PDB entry 4BXX | X-ray diffraction, 3.28 A resolution | chains A and B of the 16 polymer chains in the assembly

# Chain A
Name: DNA-directed RNA polymerase II subunit RPB1
Organism: Saccharomyces cerevisiae
Notes: EC 2.7.7.6
Reference sequence: P04050 (RPB1_YEAST); numbering as in UniProt (aligned over 1-1733)
Amino-acid sequence (1733 residues; each row starts with the number of its first residue):
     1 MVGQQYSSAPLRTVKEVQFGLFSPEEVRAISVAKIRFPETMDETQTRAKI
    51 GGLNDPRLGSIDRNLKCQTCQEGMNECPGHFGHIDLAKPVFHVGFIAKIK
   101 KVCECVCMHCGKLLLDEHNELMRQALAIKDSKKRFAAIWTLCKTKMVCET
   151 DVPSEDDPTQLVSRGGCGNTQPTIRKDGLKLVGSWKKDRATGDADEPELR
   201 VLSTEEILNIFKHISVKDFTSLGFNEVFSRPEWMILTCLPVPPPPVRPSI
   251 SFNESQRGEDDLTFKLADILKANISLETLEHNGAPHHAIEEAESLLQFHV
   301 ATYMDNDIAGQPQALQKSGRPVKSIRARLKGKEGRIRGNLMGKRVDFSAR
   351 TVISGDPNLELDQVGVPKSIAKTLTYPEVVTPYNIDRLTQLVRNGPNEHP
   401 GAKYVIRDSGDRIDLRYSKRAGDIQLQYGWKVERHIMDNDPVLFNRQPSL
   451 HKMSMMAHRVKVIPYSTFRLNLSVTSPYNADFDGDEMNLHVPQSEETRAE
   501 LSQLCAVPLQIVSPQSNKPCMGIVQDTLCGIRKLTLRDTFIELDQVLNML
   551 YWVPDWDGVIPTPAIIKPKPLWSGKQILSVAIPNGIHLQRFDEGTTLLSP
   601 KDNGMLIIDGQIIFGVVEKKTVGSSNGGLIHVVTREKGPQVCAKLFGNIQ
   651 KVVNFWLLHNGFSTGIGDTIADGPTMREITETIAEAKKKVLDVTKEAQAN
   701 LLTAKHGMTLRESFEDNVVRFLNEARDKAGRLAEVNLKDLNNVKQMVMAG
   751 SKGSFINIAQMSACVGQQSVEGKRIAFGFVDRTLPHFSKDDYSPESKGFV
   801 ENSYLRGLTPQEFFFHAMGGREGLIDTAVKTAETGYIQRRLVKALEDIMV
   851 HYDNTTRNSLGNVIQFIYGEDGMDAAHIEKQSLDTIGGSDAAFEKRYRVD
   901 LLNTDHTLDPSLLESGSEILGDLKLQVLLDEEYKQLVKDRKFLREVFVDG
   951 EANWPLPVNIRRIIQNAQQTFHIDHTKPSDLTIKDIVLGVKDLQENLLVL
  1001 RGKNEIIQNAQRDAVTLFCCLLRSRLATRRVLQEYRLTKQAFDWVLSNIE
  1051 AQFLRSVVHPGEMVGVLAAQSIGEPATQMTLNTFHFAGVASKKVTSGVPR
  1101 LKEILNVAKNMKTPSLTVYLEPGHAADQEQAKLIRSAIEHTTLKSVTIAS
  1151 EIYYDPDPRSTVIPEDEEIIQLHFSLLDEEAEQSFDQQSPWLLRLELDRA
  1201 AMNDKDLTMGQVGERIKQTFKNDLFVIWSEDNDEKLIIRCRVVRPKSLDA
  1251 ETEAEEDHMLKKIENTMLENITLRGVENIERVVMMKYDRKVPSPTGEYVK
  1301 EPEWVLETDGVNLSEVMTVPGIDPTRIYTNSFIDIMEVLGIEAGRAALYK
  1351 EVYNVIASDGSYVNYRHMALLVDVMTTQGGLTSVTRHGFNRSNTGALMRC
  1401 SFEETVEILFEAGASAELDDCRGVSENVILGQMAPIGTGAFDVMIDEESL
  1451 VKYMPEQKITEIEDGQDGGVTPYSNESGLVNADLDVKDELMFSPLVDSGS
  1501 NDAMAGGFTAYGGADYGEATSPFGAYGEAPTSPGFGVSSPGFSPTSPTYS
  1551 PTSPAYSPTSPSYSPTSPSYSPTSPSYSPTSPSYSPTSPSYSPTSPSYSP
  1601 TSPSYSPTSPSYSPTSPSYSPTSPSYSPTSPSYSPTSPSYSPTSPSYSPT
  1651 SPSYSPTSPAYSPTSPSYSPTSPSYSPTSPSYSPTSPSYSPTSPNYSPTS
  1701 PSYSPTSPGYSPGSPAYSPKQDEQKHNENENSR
Not modelled in the structure: 1, 187-194, 1082-1091, 1247-1253, 1456-1733
Bound ions: Zn2+ site 1: Cys-67, Cys-70, Cys-77, His-80; Zn2+ site 2: Cys-107, Cys-110, Cys-148, Cys-167; Mg2+: Asp-481, Asp-483, Asp-485 (shared with 1 residue of chain P)

# Chain B
Name: DNA-directed RNA polymerase II subunit RPB2
Organism: Saccharomyces cerevisiae
Notes: EC 2.7.7.6
Reference sequence: P08518 (RPB2_YEAST); numbering as in UniProt (aligned over 1-1224)
Amino-acid sequence (1224 residues; numbered 1 to 1224; the number before each row is that of its first residue):
     1 MSDLANSEKYYDEDPYGFEDESAPITAEDSWAVISAFFREKGLVSQQLDS
    51 FNQFVDYTLQDIICEDSTLILEQLAQHTTESDNISRKYEISFGKIYVTKP
   101 MVNESDGVTHALYPQEARLRNLTYSSGLFVDVKKRTYEAIDVPGRELKYE
   151 LIAEESEDDSESGKVFIGRLPIMLRSKNCYLSEATESDLYKLKECPFDMG
   201 GYFIINGSEKVLIAQERSAGNIVQVFKKAAPSPISHVAEIRSALEKGSRF
   251 ISTLQVKLYGREGSSARTIKATLPYIKQDIPIVIIFRALGIIPDGEILEH
   301 ICYDVNDWQMLEMLKPCVEDGFVIQDRETALDFIGRRGTALGIKKEKRIQ
   351 YAKDILQKEFLPHITQLEGFESRKAFFLGYMINRLLLCALDRKDQDDRDH
   401 FGKKRLDLAGPLLAQLFKTLFKKLTKDIFRYMQRTVEEAHDFNMKLAINA
   451 KTITSGLKYALATGNWGEQKKAMSSRAGVSQVLNRYTYSSTLSHLRRTNT
   501 PIGRDGKLAKPRQLHNTHWGLVCPAETPEGQACGLVKNLSLMSCISVGTD
   551 PMPIITFLSEWGMEPLEDYVPHQSPDATRVFVNGVWHGVHRNPARLMETL
   601 RTLRRKGDINPEVSMIRDIREKELKIFTDAGRVYRPLFIVEDDESLGHKE
   651 LKVRKGHIAKLMATEYQDIEGGFEDVEEYTWSSLLNEGLVEYIDAEEEES
   701 ILIAMQPEDLEPAEANEENDLDVDPAKRIRVSHHATTFTHCEIHPSMILG
   751 VAASIIPFPDHNQSPRNTYQSAMGKQAMGVFLTNYNVRMDTMANILYYPQ
   801 KPLGTTRAMEYLKFRELPAGQNAIVAIACYSGYNQEDSMIMNQSSIDRGL
   851 FRSLFFRSYMDQEKKYGMSITETFEKPQRTNTLRMKHGTYDKLDDDGLIA
   901 PGVRVSGEDVIIGKTTPISPDEEELGQRTAYHSKRDASTPLRSTENGIVD
   951 QVLVTTNQDGLKFVKVRVRTTKIPQIGDKFASRHGQKGTIGITYRREDMP
  1001 FTAEGIVPDLIINPHAIPSRMTVAHLIECLLSKVAALSGNEGDASPFTDI
  1051 TVEGISKLLREHGYQSRGFEVMYNGHTGKKLMAQIFFGPTYYQRLRHMVD
  1101 DKIHARARGPMQVLTRQPVEGRSRDGGLRFGEMERDCMIAHGAASFLKER
  1151 LMEASDAFRVHICGICGLMTVIAKLNHNQFECKGCDNKIDIYQIHIPYAA
  1201 KLLFQELMAMNITPRLYTDRSRDF
Not modelled in the structure: 1-19, 71-89, 135-163, 336-344, 438-445, 468-476, 503-508, 669-677, 716-721, 920-932
Bound ions: Zn2+: Cys-1163, Cys-1166, Cys-1182, Cys-1185

# How chain A and chain B interact
Residue-residue contacts (453; chain A residue first):
  Val-2(A) with Ala-1157(B); Phe-1158(B); Arg-1159(B), hydrogen bond (backbone-backbone); His-1195(B)
  Gly-3(A) with Phe-1158(B); Arg-1159(B), hydrogen bond (backbone-side chain)
  Gln-4(A) with Arg-1159(B), hydrogen bond (backbone-side chain)
  Gln-5(A) with Arg-1159(B), hydrogen bond (backbone-side chain); Leu-1175(B), hydrogen bond (side chain-backbone); Asn-1176(B)
  Tyr-6(A) with Arg-1159(B); Leu-1175(B)
  Ser-7(A) with Arg-1159(B); His-1161(B), hydrogen bond; Phe-1180(B); Gln-1193(B)
  Ser-8(A) with Asn-1178(B), hydrogen bond; Phe-1180(B)
  Ala-9(A) with His-1161(B); Gln-1193(B)
  Pro-10(A) with Ile-1191(B); Tyr-1192(B); Gln-1193(B), hydrogen bond (backbone-backbone)
  Leu-11(A) with Gln-1193(B); His-1195(B)
  Arg-12(A) with Tyr-1192(B), hydrogen bond; Gln-1193(B), hydrogen bond (backbone-backbone); Ile-1194(B); Thr-1218(B)
  Thr-13(A) with Tyr-1217(B); Thr-1218(B)
  Val-14(A) with Ile-1194(B), hydrophobic; Leu-1216(B), hydrophobic; Tyr-1217(B)
  Lys-15(A) with Tyr-1217(B), hydrogen bond (backbone-backbone); Thr-1218(B); Arg-1220(B), hydrogen bond (backbone-side chain)
  Glu-16(A) with Arg-1215(B); Leu-1216(B); Tyr-1217(B), hydrogen bond (backbone-backbone); Asp-1219(B); Arg-1220(B); Ser-1221(B), hydrogen bond; Arg-1222(B), hydrogen bond (side chain-backbone)
  Val-17(A) with Arg-1215(B); Leu-1216(B), hydrophobic
  Gln-18(A) with Thr-1213(B); Pro-1214(B); Arg-1215(B), hydrogen bond (backbone-backbone); Tyr-1217(B)
  Phe-19(A) with Thr-1213(B); Pro-1214(B), hydrophobic
  Gly-20(A) with Ile-1212(B); Thr-1213(B), hydrogen bond (backbone-backbone)
  Leu-21(A) with Asn-1211(B); Thr-1213(B)
  Phe-22(A) with Leu-1168(B), hydrophobic; Met-1208(B), hydrophobic; Asn-1211(B), hydrogen bond (backbone-backbone); Thr-1213(B)
  Glu-26(A) with Cys-1166(B); Leu-1168(B); Arg-1215(B), salt bridge
  Ala-29(A) with Lys-1183(B); Gly-1184(B)
  Ile-30(A) with Leu-1168(B), hydrophobic; Thr-1170(B); Lys-1183(B), hydrogen bond (backbone-side chain)
  Val-32(A) with Lys-1183(B)
  Gln-68(A) with Ile-1172(B)
  Thr-69(A) with Lys-1174(B)
  Cys-70(A) with Lys-1174(B)
  Gln-71(A) with Asn-1176(B)
  Glu-72(A) with Ala-1173(B); Lys-1174(B); Leu-1175(B), hydrogen bond (side chain-backbone)
  Met-74(A) with Arg-1116(B), hydrogen bond (backbone-side chain)
  Asn-75(A) with Arg-1116(B)
  Glu-76(A) with Phe-1158(B); Arg-1159(B), salt bridge; Leu-1175(B)
  Pro-78(A) with Val-1160(B), hydrophobic; Lys-1201(B)
  Gly-79(A) with Lys-1201(B); Gln-1205(B), hydrogen bond (backbone-side chain)
  Phe-81(A) with Gln-1205(B); Met-1208(B), hydrophobic
  His-92(A) with Met-1210(B); Asn-1211(B)
  Phe-95(A) with Ile-1212(B), hydrophobic
  Phe-228(A) with Arg-1215(B)
  Trp-233(A) with Asn-1211(B)
  Leu-236(A) with Asn-1211(B)
  Pro-240(A) with Met-1208(B); Asn-1211(B)
  Pro-242(A) with Ala-1209(B), hydrophobic
  Pro-243(A) with Gln-1205(B)
  Pro-245(A) with Leu-1114(B); Tyr-1198(B); Lys-1201(B)
  Val-246(A) with Leu-1114(B); Gln-1205(B)
  Pro-248(A) with Leu-1114(B)
  Phe-252(A) with Arg-935(B), hydrogen bond (backbone-side chain)
  Asn-253(A) with Arg-884(B), hydrogen bond; Arg-935(B)
  Glu-254(A) with Ile-918(B); Arg-935(B), salt bridge
  Ser-255(A) with Ile-918(B); Arg-935(B), hydrogen bond
  Gln-256(A) with Arg-935(B)
  Tyr-303(A) with Ala-1209(B)
  Met-304(A) with Met-1210(B), hydrophobic
  Ile-325(A) with Glu-1206(B); Met-1210(B), hydrophobic
  Arg-328(A) with Glu-1206(B), salt bridge
  Leu-329(A) with Leu-1203(B), hydrophobic; Glu-1206(B); Met-1210(B), hydrophobic
  Arg-335(A) with Thr-1115(B); Ala-1199(B); Leu-1202(B); Glu-1206(B), salt bridge
  Ile-336(A) with Leu-1203(B), hydrophobic
  Arg-337(A) with Arg-1129(B); Glu-1132(B), salt bridge
  Gly-338(A) with Arg-1129(B), hydrogen bond (backbone-side chain)
  Asn-339(A) with Thr-1115(B); Gln-1117(B), hydrogen bond (backbone-side chain); Asp-1156(B); Ala-1199(B)
  Leu-340(A) with Ala-1199(B), hydrophobic; Ala-1200(B); Leu-1203(B), hydrophobic
  Met-341(A) with Glu-1132(B); Arg-1135(B)
  Gly-342(A) with Arg-1129(B); Phe-1130(B); Gly-1131(B); Glu-1132(B)
  Lys-343(A) with Gln-1117(B); Leu-1128(B); Arg-1129(B); Phe-1130(B), hydrogen bond (backbone-backbone); Leu-1151(B); Ser-1155(B); Asp-1156(B); Pro-1197(B)
  Arg-344(A) with Gln-1117(B); Pro-1118(B); Val-1119(B); Glu-1120(B), salt bridge; Gly-1127(B); Leu-1128(B); Arg-1129(B); Ser-1155(B), hydrogen bond (backbone-side chain)
  Val-345(A) with Pro-1118(B), hydrophobic; Gly-1127(B); Leu-1128(B), hydrogen bond (backbone-backbone); Phe-1130(B), hydrophobic; Arg-1150(B); Ala-1154(B); Ser-1155(B)
  Asp-346(A) with Arg-1106(B), salt bridge; Arg-1108(B), hydrogen bond (side chain-backbone); Gly-1109(B); Met-1111(B); Arg-1150(B), hydrogen bond (backbone-side chain); Ala-1154(B), hydrogen bond (backbone-backbone)
  Phe-347(A) with Arg-1106(B), hydrogen bond (backbone-backbone); Ala-1107(B); Arg-1150(B), hydrogen bond (backbone-side chain)
  Ser-348(A) with Ala-1105(B); Arg-1106(B), hydrogen bond (backbone-backbone); Leu-1128(B), hydrogen bond (side chain-backbone)
  Ala-349(A) with His-1104(B); Ala-1105(B), hydrophobic; Leu-1128(B)
  Arg-350(A) with Lys-1102(B); Ile-1103(B); His-1104(B), hydrogen bond (backbone-backbone); Leu-1128(B)
  Thr-351(A) with Val-1099(B); Ile-1103(B)
  Val-352(A) with Gly-977(B); Val-1099(B), hydrophobic
  Asp-356(A) with Tyr-833(B), hydrogen bond
  Pro-357(A) with Ser-831(B); Gly-832(B); Tyr-833(B)
  Asn-358(A) with Tyr-833(B), hydrogen bond
  Ser-369(A) with Ile-1103(B)
  Ile-370(A) with Ile-1103(B), hydrophobic
  Thr-373(A) with Ala-1105(B); Ala-1107(B)
  Leu-374(A) with Arg-1106(B)
  Tyr-404(A) with Arg-1108(B)
  Arg-412(A) with Arg-1108(B)
  Glu-433(A) with Arg-1108(B), salt bridge
  Leu-443(A) with Met-1138(B), hydrophobic; Phe-1146(B), hydrophobic
  Asn-445(A) with Glu-1134(B)
  Gln-447(A) with Arg-1129(B); Glu-1134(B)
  Ser-449(A) with Met-1133(B); Glu-1134(B), hydrogen bond; Cys-1137(B)
  Leu-450(A) with Met-1133(B), hydrophobic
  His-451(A) with Cys-1137(B), hydrogen bond (backbone-side chain)
  Lys-452(A) with His-1141(B), hydrogen bond (backbone-side chain)
  Met-455(A) with Phe-1130(B), hydrophobic; Glu-1134(B); Met-1138(B), hydrophobic; His-1141(B), hydrogen bond (backbone-side chain)
  Ser-466(A) with Gln-975(B), hydrogen bond; Val-1099(B); Asp-1100(B), hydrogen bond; Ile-1103(B)
  Thr-467(A) with Ile-976(B); Gly-977(B)
  Arg-469(A) with Tyr-833(B); Gly-991(B), hydrogen bond (side chain-backbone)
  Leu-472(A) with Gln-835(B); Glu-836(B)
  Thr-475(A) with Glu-836(B)
  Asp-481(A) with Glu-836(B)
  Phe-482(A) with Gln-835(B); Glu-836(B), hydrogen bond (backbone-backbone); Asp-837(B); Ser-838(B); Thr-989(B), hydrogen bond (backbone-side chain)
  Asp-483(A) with Glu-836(B); Asp-837(B); Lys-979(B); Lys-987(B)
  Gly-484(A) with Thr-989(B)
  Glu-486(A) with Lys-1102(B), salt bridge
  Asn-488(A) with Leu-1128(B)
  His-490(A) with Arg-1150(B), hydrogen bond
  Val-491(A) with Arg-1150(B), hydrogen bond (backbone-side chain)
  Pro-492(A) with Glu-1149(B)
  Gln-493(A) with Glu-1149(B), hydrogen bond (backbone-side chain)
  Ser-494(A) with Glu-1149(B)
  Glu-496(A) with Ser-1145(B), hydrogen bond
  Thr-497(A) with Ser-1145(B); Phe-1146(B); Glu-1149(B)
  Glu-500(A) with Ala-1143(B); Ala-1144(B), hydrogen bond (side chain-backbone); Ser-1145(B), hydrogen bond (side chain-backbone); Phe-1146(B), hydrogen bond (side chain-backbone)
  Leu-501(A) with Phe-1146(B), hydrophobic
  Cys-505(A) with Met-1138(B), hydrophobic; His-1141(B)
  Gln-510(A) with His-1141(B)
  Val-524(A) with Glu-836(B)
  Gln-525(A) with Gln-835(B); Glu-836(B), hydrogen bond (side chain-backbone); His-1015(B), hydrogen bond (backbone-side chain)
  Asp-526(A) with Cys-829(B), hydrogen bond; Gly-832(B); Gln-835(B), hydrogen bond (backbone-side chain); Asn-1013(B), hydrogen bond; His-1015(B)
  Cys-529(A) with His-1015(B)
  Leu-658(A) with Tyr-830(B); Ser-831(B); Asn-1074(B), hydrogen bond (backbone-side chain); His-1076(B); Leu-1081(B)
  His-659(A) with Asn-1074(B), hydrogen bond; Thr-1077(B); Leu-1081(B)
  Asn-660(A) with Leu-1081(B); Met-1082(B), hydrogen bond (backbone-backbone); Ala-1083(B), hydrogen bond (backbone-backbone)
  Gly-661(A) with Leu-1081(B); Ala-1083(B)
  Phe-662(A) with Ala-828(B); Cys-829(B), hydrogen bond (backbone-backbone); Pro-1014(B), hydrophobic
  Ser-663(A) with Ile-827(B), hydrogen bond (side chain-backbone); Pro-1014(B); Gln-1084(B); Ile-1085(B); Phe-1086(B), hydrogen bond (side chain-backbone)
  Thr-664(A) with Ile-827(B); Pro-1014(B); Phe-1086(B)
  Gly-665(A) with Leu-1026(B); Phe-1069(B); Phe-1086(B)
  Ile-666(A) with Leu-1026(B); Leu-1030(B), hydrophobic; Val-1052(B), hydrophobic; Arg-1067(B); Phe-1086(B), hydrophobic
  Asp-668(A) with Phe-1069(B)
  Ile-670(A) with Arg-1067(B)
  Thr-680(A) with Ile-729(B)
  Met-746(A) with Pro-1014(B); His-1015(B), hydrogen bond; Pro-1018(B), hydrophobic
  Ser-751(A) with His-1015(B)
  Lys-752(A) with His-1015(B); Ser-1019(B); Arg-1020(B)
  Asn-757(A) with Pro-1018(B); Ser-1019(B); Met-1021(B)
  Gln-760(A) with Met-1021(B)
  Met-761(A) with Pro-1018(B); Met-1021(B), hydrophobic; Val-1023(B), hydrophobic
  Glu-771(A) with Lys-510(B), salt bridge; Gln-513(B)
  Ile-775(A) with Asn-516(B)
  Ala-776(A) with Asn-516(B)
  Gly-778(A) with His-400(B); His-515(B); Asn-516(B), hydrogen bond (backbone-side chain)
  Phe-779(A) with Asn-516(B); Thr-517(B); Glu-699(B)
  Val-780(A) with Glu-699(B), hydrogen bond (backbone-side chain)
  Asp-781(A) with Arg-620(B), salt bridge
  Arg-782(A) with Glu-698(B), hydrogen bond (side chain-backbone); Glu-699(B), hydrogen bond (side chain-backbone); Ile-701(B), hydrogen bond (side chain-backbone)
  Thr-783(A) with Asn-516(B)
  Leu-784(A) with Trp-519(B), hydrophobic
  Pro-785(A) with Glu-698(B); Ile-701(B); Leu-702(B); Ile-703(B), hydrogen bond (backbone-backbone)
  His-786(A) with Trp-519(B); Leu-702(B); Ile-703(B); Met-705(B); Glu-742(B), salt bridge
  Phe-787(A) with Leu-702(B)
  Glu-795(A) with Val-731(B)
  Glu-801(A) with Ile-729(B)
  Asn-802(A) with Arg-728(B); Ile-729(B), hydrogen bond (side chain-backbone)
  Tyr-804(A) with His-761(B), hydrogen bond (backbone-side chain); Asn-762(B); Gln-763(B); Met-1021(B), hydrophobic; Val-1023(B), hydrophobic
  Leu-805(A) with His-761(B), hydrogen bond (backbone-side chain); Val-1023(B), hydrophobic; Val-1052(B)
  Arg-806(A) with Pro-725(B), hydrogen bond (side chain-backbone); Ala-726(B); Lys-727(B), hydrogen bond (side chain-backbone); Arg-728(B); Ile-729(B); His-761(B)
  Gly-807(A) with Arg-728(B); Asp-760(B); His-761(B)
  Leu-808(A) with Arg-728(B), hydrogen bond (backbone-side chain); Asp-760(B), hydrogen bond (backbone-backbone); Phe-1047(B)
  Thr-809(A) with Ile-729(B)
  Pro-810(A) with Trp-519(B); Met-705(B), hydrophobic; Pro-745(B), hydrophobic; Phe-1047(B), hydrophobic
  Gln-811(A) with Met-705(B)
  Phe-813(A) with Pro-524(B), hydrophobic; Ile-748(B), hydrophobic; Leu-749(B), hydrophobic; Pro-759(B); Asn-767(B); Phe-1047(B), hydrophobic
  Phe-814(A) with Leu-514(B), hydrophobic; His-515(B); Trp-519(B), hydrophobic; Pro-524(B), hydrophobic
  His-816(A) with Gln-763(B); Ser-764(B), hydrogen bond (backbone-side chain)
  Ala-817(A) with Leu-514(B); Pro-524(B), hydrophobic; Ser-764(B)
  Met-818(A) with Leu-514(B); His-515(B); Asn-516(B)
  Gly-820(A) with Ser-764(B)
  Arg-821(A) with Arg-512(B); Leu-514(B); Pro-524(B), hydrogen bond (side chain-backbone); Thr-527(B)
  Leu-824(A) with Glu-529(B); Thr-768(B); Tyr-769(B), hydrophobic
  Ile-825(A) with Arg-512(B); Gln-513(B)
  Ala-828(A) with Gly-530(B)
  Gln-838(A) with Met-1133(B)
  Arg-839(A) with Glu-1132(B), salt bridge
  Val-842(A) with Asp-1136(B)
  Lys-843(A) with Glu-1132(B), salt bridge; Arg-1135(B)
  Glu-846(A) with Arg-1135(B), salt bridge
  Glu-1062(A) with Ala-1140(B)
  Met-1063(A) with Ile-1139(B)
  Val-1066(A) with Asp-1136(B); Ile-1139(B), hydrophobic; Ala-1140(B), hydrophobic
  Gln-1070(A) with Asp-1136(B); Cys-1137(B); Ala-1140(B)
  Lys-1144(A) with Glu-262(B), salt bridge
  Asn-1265(A) with Gly-263(B); Ser-264(B); Ser-265(B)
  Glu-1269(A) with Glu-262(B); Gly-263(B)
  Leu-1409(A) with Leu-1207(B), hydrophobic
  Phe-1410(A) with Met-1210(B), hydrophobic; Ile-1212(B), hydrophobic
  Leu-1418(A) with Arg-1222(B), hydrogen bond (backbone-side chain)
  Asp-1420(A) with Arg-1220(B), hydrogen bond (backbone-side chain); Arg-1222(B), salt bridge
  Arg-1422(A) with Arg-1220(B); Asp-1223(B), hydrogen bond (side chain-backbone); Phe-1224(B), hydrogen bond (side chain-backbone)
  Val-1424(A) with Ile-1139(B), hydrophobic
  Ser-1425(A) with Arg-1135(B), hydrogen bond
  Val-1428(A) with Arg-1135(B); Leu-1147(B), hydrophobic; Leu-1151(B), hydrophobic
  Ile-1429(A) with Pro-1197(B); Ala-1200(B)
  Leu-1430(A) with His-1195(B); Ile-1196(B); Pro-1197(B)
  Gly-1431(A) with Lys-1148(B); Met-1152(B); Pro-1197(B)
  Gln-1432(A) with Lys-1148(B)
  Met-1433(A) with Ala-1144(B), hydrophobic; Ser-1145(B); Lys-1148(B)
  Ala-1434(A) with Ala-1144(B)
  Ile-1436(A) with Ala-1144(B)
  Gly-1437(A) with Gly-1142(B)
  Thr-1438(A) with Gly-1142(B), hydrogen bond (backbone-backbone); Ala-1144(B); Ser-1145(B)
  Gly-1439(A) with Ala-1144(B)
Other interface residues (no listed pair), chain A (224 interface residues in all): Val-27, His-80, Arg-326, Ser-354, Gly-355, Pro-367, Thr-375, Pro-448, Tyr-465, Leu-504, Thr-527, Leu-657, Gly-667, Asn-742, Val-743, Gly-753, Ser-788, Lys-789, His-1258, Ser-1401, Val-1406, Gly-1413, Cys-1421
Other interface residues (no listed pair), chain B (202 interface residues in all): Glu-319, Asp-397, His-518, Cys-523, Ala-525, Cys-533, Gly-534, Ala-695, Ser-700, Ala-704, Arg-730, Pro-765, Asn-834, Asp-936, Gly-988, Ile-1027, Val-1113, Phe-1204

# Overview
Chain A and chain B form an interface of 224 and 202 residues respectively, with 90 hydrogen bonds and 18 salt
bridges. Polar pairs include Glu-26(A)/Arg-1215(B), Glu-76(A)/Arg-1159(B) and Glu-254(A)/Arg-935(B).
Cys-67(A), Cys-70(A), Cys-77(A) and His-80(A) form the Zn2+ site 1.
Here chain A is DNA-directed RNA polymerase II subunit RPB1 and chain B is DNA-directed RNA polymerase II
subunit RPB2, both from Saccharomyces cerevisiae. Entry 4BXX (Arrested RNA polymerase II-Bye1 complex) was
determined by X-ray diffraction, deposited together with 4BXZ, 4BY1 and 4BY7.
